7BC7 - chains A and B; structure by electron microscopy, 3.30 A resolution.

[Chain A]
Molecule: Proton-coupled folate transporter
Organism: Gallus gallus
UniProtKB: E6Y8U5 (E6Y8U5_CHICK); residues 1-473 here = UniProt positions 1-473
Chain sequence (480 residues; numbered 1 to 480; the number before each row is that of its first residue):
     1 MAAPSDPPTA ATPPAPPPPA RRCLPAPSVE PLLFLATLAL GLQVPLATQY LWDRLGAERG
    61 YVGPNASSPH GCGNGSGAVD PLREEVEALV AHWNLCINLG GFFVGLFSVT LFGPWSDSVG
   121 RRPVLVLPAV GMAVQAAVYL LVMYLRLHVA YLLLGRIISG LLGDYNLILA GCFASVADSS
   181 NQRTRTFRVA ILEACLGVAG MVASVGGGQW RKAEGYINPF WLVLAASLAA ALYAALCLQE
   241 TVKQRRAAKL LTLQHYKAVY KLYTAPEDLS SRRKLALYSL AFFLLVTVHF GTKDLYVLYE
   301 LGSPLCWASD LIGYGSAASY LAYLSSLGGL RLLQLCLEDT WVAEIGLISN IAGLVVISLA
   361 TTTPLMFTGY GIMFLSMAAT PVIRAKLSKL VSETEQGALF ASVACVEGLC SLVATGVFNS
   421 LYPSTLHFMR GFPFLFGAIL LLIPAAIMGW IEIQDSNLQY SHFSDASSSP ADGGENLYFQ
Not modelled in the structure: 1-25, 458-480
Construct notes: expression tag (474-480)
Disulfide bonds: Cys72-Cys306
Small-molecule neighbours: ly231514 (LYA; 2-{4-[2-(2-amino-4-oxo-4,7-dihydro-3H-pyrrolo[2,3-d]pyrimidin-5-yl)-ethyl]-benzoylamino}-pentanedioic acid): Thr37, Leu40, Val44, Asn98, Arg156, Tyr165, Leu169, Glu193, Leu196, Phe290, Lys293, Tyr320, Tyr323, Thr380, Glu407, Ser411, Thr415
From the paper describing this entry:
  - binding site for ly231514: Asn98, Arg156, Glu193, Phe290, Tyr323, Glu407, Ser411
  - conformationally variable residues (side-chain flip): Arg156, His289, Arg384
  - mutagenesis - D164A: abolished expression

[Chain B]
Molecule: nanobody
Organism: Lama glama
Notes: antibody fragment or engineered binder
Chain sequence (123 residues; row label = number of the first residue in the row; numbers below 1 keep their minus sign (Gly-2 is residue -2)):
    -2 GPSQVQLVES GGGLVQPGGS LRLSCAASGF TFSRYWMYWV RQAPGKGPEW LSHMNPSGSD
    58 IKYTDSVKGR FTISRDNAKN TLYLQMNSLK PDDTAVYYCV ADRRALGSPE YWGQGTQVTV
   118 SSA
Not modelled in the structure: -2 to 1, 119-120
Disulfide bonds: Cys22-Cys96

[Chain A / chain B interface]
Residue-residue contacts (36; chain A residue first):
  Thr48(A) - Leu103(B)
  Gln49(A) - Arg101(B)
  Gln49(A) - Leu103(B)
  Tyr61(A) - Trp47(B)
  Val62(A) - Trp47(B)
  Val62(A) - Leu48(B)
  Val62(A) - His50(B)
  Val62(A) - Lys59(B)
  Val62(A) - Tyr60(B)
  Val62(A) - Thr61(B)
  Gly63(A) - Tyr35(B)
  Gly63(A) - Arg101(B)  hydrogen bond (backbone-side chain)
  Pro64(A) - Tyr35(B)
  Pro64(A) - Trp47(B)
  Pro64(A) - Asp99(B)
  Pro64(A) - Glu107(B)
  Asn65(A) - Arg101(B)  hydrogen bond
  Asn65(A) - Leu103(B)
  Pro69(A) - Glu107(B)
  Gly73(A) - Trp109(B)
  Asn74(A) - Glu107(B)  hydrogen bond (side chain-backbone)
  Asn74(A) - Trp109(B)
  Gly75(A) - Trp109(B)
  Ser76(A) - Gln39(B)  hydrogen bond
  Val79(A) - Pro45(B)
  Asp80(A) - Pro45(B)
  Asp80(A) - Trp47(B)  hydrogen bond
  Arg83(A) - Trp47(B)
  Arg83(A) - Glu107(B)  salt bridge
  Lys212(A) - Arg100(B)
  Lys212(A) - Ala102(B)
  Lys212(A) - Gly104(B)  hydrogen bond (side chain-backbone)
  Lys212(A) - Ser105(B)  hydrogen bond
  Trp307(A) - Pro106(B)
  Ser309(A) - Ser105(B)
  Ile312(A) - Gly104(B)
Other interface residues (no listed pair), chain A (28 interface residues in all): Pro45, Trp52, Asp53, Gly60, Ala66, Ala78, Arg211, Ala213, Ala308
Other interface residues (no listed pair), chain B (22 interface residues in all): Gly44, Ser49, Tyr108

[Summary]
The interface between chain A and chain B involves 28 residues on one side and 22 on the other; the contacts
include 7 hydrogen bonds and 1 salt bridge. Among the polar pairs are Arg83(A)-Glu107(B), Gly63(A)-Arg101(B)
and Asn65(A)-Arg101(B). The paper reports a binding site for ly231514 at Asn98(A), Arg156(A) and Glu193(A)
among others; D164A of chain A abolishes expression.
Here chain A is Proton-coupled folate transporter (Gallus gallus) and chain B is nanobody (Lama glama). Entry
7BC7 (Cryo-EM structure of the proton coupled folate transporter at pH 6.0 bound to pemetrexed) was determined
by electron microscopy, deposited together with 7BC6.
